9M84 - chains F and G of the 7 polymer chains in the assembly; structure by electron microscopy, 3.61 A resolution.

[Chain F]
Molecule: ECF sigma factor
Organism: Streptomyces coelicolor A3(2)
UniProt: Q9L0I8 (Q9L0I8_STRCO); numbering as in UniProt (aligned over 1-195)
Amino-acid sequence (195 residues; row label = number of the first residue in the row):
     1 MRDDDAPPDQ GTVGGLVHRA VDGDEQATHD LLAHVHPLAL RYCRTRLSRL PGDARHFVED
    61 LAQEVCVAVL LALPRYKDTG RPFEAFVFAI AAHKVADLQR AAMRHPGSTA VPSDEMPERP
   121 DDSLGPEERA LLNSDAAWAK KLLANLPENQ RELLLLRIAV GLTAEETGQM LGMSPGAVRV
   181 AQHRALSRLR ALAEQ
Not modelled in the structure: 1-11, 125-195

[Chain G]
Molecule: 31-nt DNA strand
Organism: Streptomyces coelicolor A3(2)
Sequence (31 nucleotides; row label = number of the first residue in the row):
     1 CGAGGAACTC CACTGGAGTA GGATGCGTCA T
Not modelled in the structure: 15-18

[Interface between chain F and chain G]
Residue-residue contacts (18; chain F residue first):
  Arg49(F) - DG22(G)  base contact
  Leu50(F) - DG22(G)  base contact
  Pro51(F) - DG22(G)  base contact
  Pro51(F) - DA23(G)  sugar contact
  His93(F) - DG25(G)  base contact
  Ala96(F) - DT24(G)  sugar contact
  Ala96(F) - DG25(G)  base contact
  Asp97(F) - DG25(G)  base contact
  Gln99(F) - DA23(G)  sugar contact
  Gln99(F) - DT24(G)  sugar contact
  Arg100(F) - DT24(G)  base contact
  Arg100(F) - DG25(G)  hydrogen bond to the base
  Arg100(F) - DC26(G)  base contact
  Arg100(F) - DG27(G)  base contact
  Met103(F) - DA23(G)  sugar contact
  Arg104(F) - DA23(G)  hydrogen bond to the base
  Arg104(F) - DT24(G)  base contact
  Asp114(F) - DT19(G)  base contact
Also at the interface, not in a pair above, chain F (12 interface residues in all): Gly52

[Overview]
The interface between chain F and chain G involves 12 residues on one side and 7 on the other, with 2 hydrogen
bonds. Polar contacts include Arg100(F)-DG25(G) and Arg104(F)-DA23(G).
Chain F is ECF sigma factor and chain G is a 31-nt DNA strand, both from Streptomyces coelicolor A3(2); the
structure, Cryo-EM structure of Streptomyces coelicolor sigma factor shbA transcription initiation complex
with shbA promoter, was determined by electron microscopy, deposited together with 9ISN.
